Entry 7TKC (electron microscopy, 5.80 A resolution (low resolution: residue-level contacts below are approximate; hydrogen-bond / salt-bridge calls are withheld)); this record covers chains C and D of the 27 polymer chains in the assembly.

# Chain C
Protein: ATP synthase subunit alpha
Organism: Saccharomyces cerevisiae
Reference sequence: P07251 (ATPA_YEAST); residues 1-510 here correspond to UniProt positions 36-545 (UniProt number = residue number + 35)
Sequence (510 residues; each row starts with the number of its first residue):
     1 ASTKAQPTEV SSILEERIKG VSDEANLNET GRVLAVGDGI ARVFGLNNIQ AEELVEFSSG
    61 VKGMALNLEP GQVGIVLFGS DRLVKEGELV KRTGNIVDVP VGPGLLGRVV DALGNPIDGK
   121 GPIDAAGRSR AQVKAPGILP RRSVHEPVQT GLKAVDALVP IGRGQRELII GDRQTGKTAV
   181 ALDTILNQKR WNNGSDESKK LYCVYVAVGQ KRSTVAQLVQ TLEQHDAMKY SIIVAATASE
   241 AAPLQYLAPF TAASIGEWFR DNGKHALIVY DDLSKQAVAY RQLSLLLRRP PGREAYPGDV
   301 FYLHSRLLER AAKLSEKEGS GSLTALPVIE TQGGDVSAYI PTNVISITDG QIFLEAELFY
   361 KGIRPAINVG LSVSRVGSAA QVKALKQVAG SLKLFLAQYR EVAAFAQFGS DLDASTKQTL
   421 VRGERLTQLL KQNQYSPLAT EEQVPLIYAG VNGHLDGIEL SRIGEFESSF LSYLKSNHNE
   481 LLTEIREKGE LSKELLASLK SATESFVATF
Disordered / not traced: 1-11, 510
Curated features (UniProtKB/Swiss-Prot):
  - binding site (ATP): G171 to T178
  - site: S372 (Required for activity)
  - modified residue (Phosphoserine): S22, S143

# Chain D
Protein: ATP synthase subunit beta
Organism: Saccharomyces cerevisiae
Notes: EC 7.1.2.2
Reference sequence: P00830 (ATPB_YEAST); residues 1-478 here correspond to UniProt positions 34-511 (UniProt number = residue number + 33)
Sequence (478 residues; numbered 1 to 478; the number before each row is that of its first residue):
     1 ASAAQSTPIT GKVTAVIGAI VDVHFEQSEL PAILNALEIK TPQGKLVLEV AQHLGENTVR
    61 TIAMDGTEGL VRGEKVLDTG GPISVPVGRE TLGRIINVIG EPIDERGPIK SKLRKPIHAD
   121 PPSFAEQSTS AEILETGIKV VDLLAPYARG GKIGLFGGAG VGKTVFIQEL INNIAKAHGG
   181 FSVFTGVGER TREGNDLYRE MKETGVINLE GESKVALVFG QMNEPPGARA RVALTGLTIA
   241 EYFRDEEGQD VLLFIDNIFR FTQAGSEVSA LLGRIPSAVG YQPTLATDMG LLQERITTTK
   301 KGSVTSVQAV YVPADDLTDP APATTFAHLD ATTVLSRGIS ELGIYPAVDP LDSKSRLLDA
   361 AVVGQEHYDV ASKVQETLQT YKSLQDIIAI LGMDELSEQD KLTVERARKI QRFLSQPFAV
   421 AEVFTGIPGK LVRLKDTVAS FKAVLEGKYD NIPEHAFYMV GGIEDVVAKA EKLAAEAN
Disordered / not traced: 1-5, 476-478
Curated features (UniProtKB/Swiss-Prot):
  - binding site (ATP): G157 to T164
  - modified residue: T79 (Phosphothreonine), T204 (Phosphothreonine), S340 (Phosphoserine)

# Chain C / chain D interface
Residue-residue contacts - 13 pairs, chain C then chain D:
  N47(C) - R72(D)
  I49(C) - L70(D)
  I49(C) - V71(D)
  Q50(C) - L70(D)
  A51(C) - G69(D)
  A51(C) - L70(D)
  L68(C) - A15(D)
  L68(C) - V16(D)
  E69(C) - T14(D)
  P70(C) - T14(D)
  G298(C) - E267(D)
  R375(C) - G160(D)
  R375(C) - G162(D)
Other interface residues (no listed pair), chain C (13 interface residues in all): N67, I138, R306, F405
Other interface residues (no listed pair), chain D (15 interface residues in all): I17, E68, N195, N223, A389

# Summary
13 residues of chain C face 15 of chain D across their interface. Curated annotation (UniProt) lists 8
ATP-binding residues on chain C; 8 ATP-binding residues on chain D.
Here chain C is ATP synthase subunit alpha and chain D is ATP synthase subunit beta, both from Saccharomyces
cerevisiae. Entry 7TKC (Yeast ATP synthase State 1catalytic(g) with 10 mM ATP backbone model) was determined
by electron microscopy together with 7TJS, 7TJT, 7TJU, 7TJV, 7TJW, 7TJX and 30 further entries from the same
study.
